Entry 3UXN (X-ray diffraction, 2.50 A resolution); this record covers chain A.

Chain A:
Protein: DNA polymerase beta
Organism: Rattus norvegicus
Notes: EC 2.7.7.7, 4.2.99.-
Reference sequence: P06766 (DPOLB_RAT); residues 1-335 here = UniProt positions 1-335
Amino-acid sequence (335 residues; each row starts with the number of its first residue):
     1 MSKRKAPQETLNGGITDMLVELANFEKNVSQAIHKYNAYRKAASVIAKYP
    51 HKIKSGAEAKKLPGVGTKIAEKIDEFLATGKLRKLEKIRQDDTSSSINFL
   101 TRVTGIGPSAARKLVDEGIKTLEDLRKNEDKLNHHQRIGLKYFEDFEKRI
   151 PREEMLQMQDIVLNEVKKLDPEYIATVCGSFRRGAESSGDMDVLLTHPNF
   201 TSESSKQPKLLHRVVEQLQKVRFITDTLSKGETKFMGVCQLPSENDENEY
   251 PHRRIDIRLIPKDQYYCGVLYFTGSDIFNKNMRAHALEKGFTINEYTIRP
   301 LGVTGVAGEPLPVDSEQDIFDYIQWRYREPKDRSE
Disordered / not traced: 1-9, 335
Swiss-Prot annotation at these positions:
  - region: Arg183 to Asp192 (DNA-binding)
  - active site: Lys72 (Nucleophile)
  - binding site (K(+)): Lys60, Leu62, Val65, Thr101, Val103, Ile106
  - binding site (Na(+)): Lys60, Leu62, Val65, Thr101, Val103, Ile106
  - binding site (a 2'-deoxyribonucleoside 5'-triphosphate): Arg149, Ser180, Arg183, Gly189, Asp190
  - binding site (Mg(2+)): Asp190, Asp192, Asp256
  - modified residue: Lys72 (N6-acetyllysine), Arg83 (Omega-N-methylarginine), Arg152 (Omega-N-methylarginine)
  - cross-link (Glycyl lysine isopeptide (Lys-Gly)): Lys41 (interchain with G-Cter in ubiquitin), Lys61 (interchain with G-Cter in ubiquitin), Lys81 (interchain with G-Cter in ubiquitin)
  - mutagenesis: Asp190 (D190E/S: Loss of activity), Met191 (M191I: No loss of activity; M191T: 50% loss of activity), Asp192 (D192E/S: Loss of activity), Asp246 (D246V: Misincorporates T nucleotide opposite G/C template)
From the paper describing this entry:
  - contacts within the chain: Asp192-Arg258
  - catalytic residues: Asp190, Asp192, Asp256 (citing earlier work)
  - mutagenesis - I260Q: increased catalytic activity
  - mutagenesis - I260Q (Kd = 49 +/- 3 uM): increased binding to T:dGTP mismatch (citing earlier work)

Overview:
UniProt lists active-site residue Lys72, 6 K+-binding residues, 6 Na+-binding residues and 5 residues binding
2'-deoxyribonucleoside 5'-triphosphate. From the paper: catalytic residues Asp190, Asp192 and Asp256; I260Q
increases catalytic activity.
Chain A is DNA polymerase beta (Rattus norvegicus); the structure, Crystal Structure of Rat DNA Polymerase
Beta, Wild Type Apoenzyme, was determined by X-ray diffraction together with 3UXO and 3UXP from the same
study.
